8CLJ - chains A and D of the 10 polymer chains in the assembly; structure by electron microscopy, 3.20 A resolution.

# Chain A
Protein: General transcription factor 3C polypeptide 1
Organism: Homo sapiens
Reference sequence: Q12789 (TF3C1_HUMAN); residues 1-2109 here = UniProt positions 1-2109
Amino-acid sequence (2158 residues; numbered 1 to 2158; the number before each row is that of its first residue):
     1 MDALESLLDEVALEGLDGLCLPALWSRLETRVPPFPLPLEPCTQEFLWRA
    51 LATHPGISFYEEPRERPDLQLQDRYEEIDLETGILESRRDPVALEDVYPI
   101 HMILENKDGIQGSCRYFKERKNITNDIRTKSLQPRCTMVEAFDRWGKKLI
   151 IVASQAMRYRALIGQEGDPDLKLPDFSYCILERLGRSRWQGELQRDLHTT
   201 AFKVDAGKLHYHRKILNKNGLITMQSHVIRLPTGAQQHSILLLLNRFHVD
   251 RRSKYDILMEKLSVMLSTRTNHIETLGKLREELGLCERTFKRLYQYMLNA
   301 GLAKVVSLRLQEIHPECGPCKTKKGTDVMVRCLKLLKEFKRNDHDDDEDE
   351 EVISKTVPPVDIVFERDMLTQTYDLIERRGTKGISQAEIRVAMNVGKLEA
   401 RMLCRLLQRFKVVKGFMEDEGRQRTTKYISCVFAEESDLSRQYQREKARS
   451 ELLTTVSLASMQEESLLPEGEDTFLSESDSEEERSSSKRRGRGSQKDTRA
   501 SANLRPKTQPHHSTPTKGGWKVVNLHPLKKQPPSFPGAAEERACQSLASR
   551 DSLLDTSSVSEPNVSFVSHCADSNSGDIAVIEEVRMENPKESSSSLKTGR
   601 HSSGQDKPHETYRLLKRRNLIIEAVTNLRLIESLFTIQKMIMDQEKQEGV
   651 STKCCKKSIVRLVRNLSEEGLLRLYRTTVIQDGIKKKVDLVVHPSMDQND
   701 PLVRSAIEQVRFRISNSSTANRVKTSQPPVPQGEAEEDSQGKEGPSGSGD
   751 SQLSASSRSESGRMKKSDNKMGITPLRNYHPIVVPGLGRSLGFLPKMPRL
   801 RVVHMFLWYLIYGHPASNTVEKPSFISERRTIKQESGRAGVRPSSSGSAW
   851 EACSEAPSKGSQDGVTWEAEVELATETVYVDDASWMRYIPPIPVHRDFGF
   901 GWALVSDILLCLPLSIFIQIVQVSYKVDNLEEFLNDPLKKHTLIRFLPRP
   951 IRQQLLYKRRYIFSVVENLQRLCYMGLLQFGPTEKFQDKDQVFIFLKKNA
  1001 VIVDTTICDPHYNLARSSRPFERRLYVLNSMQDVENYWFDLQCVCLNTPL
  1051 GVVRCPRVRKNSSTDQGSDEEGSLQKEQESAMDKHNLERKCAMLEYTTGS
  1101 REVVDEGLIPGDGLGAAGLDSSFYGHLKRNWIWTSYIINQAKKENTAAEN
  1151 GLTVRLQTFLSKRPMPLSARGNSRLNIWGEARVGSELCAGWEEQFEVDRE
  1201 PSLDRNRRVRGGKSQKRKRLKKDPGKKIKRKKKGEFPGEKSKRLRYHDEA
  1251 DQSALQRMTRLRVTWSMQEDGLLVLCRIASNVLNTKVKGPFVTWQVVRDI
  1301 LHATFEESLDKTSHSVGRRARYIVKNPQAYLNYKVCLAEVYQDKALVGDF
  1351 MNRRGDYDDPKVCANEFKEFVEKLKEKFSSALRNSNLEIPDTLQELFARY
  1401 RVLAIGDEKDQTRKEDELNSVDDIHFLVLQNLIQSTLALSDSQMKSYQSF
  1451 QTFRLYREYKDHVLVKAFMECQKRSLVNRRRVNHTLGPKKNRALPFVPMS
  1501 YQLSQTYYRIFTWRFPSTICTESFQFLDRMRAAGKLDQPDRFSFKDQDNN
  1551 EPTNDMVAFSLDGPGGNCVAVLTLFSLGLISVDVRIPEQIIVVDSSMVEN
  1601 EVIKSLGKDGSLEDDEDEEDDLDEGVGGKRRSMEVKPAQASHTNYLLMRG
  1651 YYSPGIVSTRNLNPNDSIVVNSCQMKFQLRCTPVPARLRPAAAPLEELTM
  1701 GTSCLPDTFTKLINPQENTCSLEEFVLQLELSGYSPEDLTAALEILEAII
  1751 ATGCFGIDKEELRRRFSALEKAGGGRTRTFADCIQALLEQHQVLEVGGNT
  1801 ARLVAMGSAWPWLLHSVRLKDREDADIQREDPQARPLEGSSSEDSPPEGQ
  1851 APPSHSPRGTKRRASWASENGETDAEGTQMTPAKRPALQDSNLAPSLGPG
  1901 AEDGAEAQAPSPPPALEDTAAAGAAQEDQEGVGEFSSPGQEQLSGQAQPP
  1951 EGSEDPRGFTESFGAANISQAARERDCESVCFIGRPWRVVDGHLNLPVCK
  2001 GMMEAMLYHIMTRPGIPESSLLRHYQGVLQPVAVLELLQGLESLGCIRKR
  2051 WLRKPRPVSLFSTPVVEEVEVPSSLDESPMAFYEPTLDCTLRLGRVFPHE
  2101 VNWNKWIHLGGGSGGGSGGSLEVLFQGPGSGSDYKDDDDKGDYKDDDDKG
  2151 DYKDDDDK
Not modelled in the structure: 315-327, 338-355, 460-578, 586-609, 717-2158
Differences from the reference sequence: expression tag (2110-2158)
Curated features (UniProtKB/Swiss-Prot):
  - modified residue (Phosphoserine): Ser-667, Ser-739, Ser-1062, Ser-1068, Ser-1253, Ser-1611, Ser-1632, Ser-1653, Ser-1856, Ser-1865, Ser-1868, Ser-1896, Ser-1911, Ser-1969
  - cross-link (Glycyl lysine isopeptide (Lys-Gly)): Lys-529 (interchain with G-Cter in SUMO2), Lys-770 (interchain with G-Cter in SUMO2), Lys-833 (interchain with G-Cter in SUMO2), Lys-1142 (interchain with G-Cter in SUMO2)

# Chain D
Molecule: tDNA
Organism: Homo sapiens
Sequence (35 nucleotides; numbered 1 to 35; the number before each row is that of its first residue):
     1 AAAGGTTGTGGGTTCGAGTCCCACCAGAGTCGCTT

# Chain A / chain D interface
Pairs across the interface (27; chain A residue first):
  Gln-194(A) / DT13(D)  hydrogen bond to the phosphate
  Arg-195(A) / DT13(D)  hydrogen bond to the phosphate
  His-198(A) / DG12(D)  sugar contact
  His-198(A) / DT13(D)  salt bridge to the phosphate
  Thr-199(A) / DG12(D)  phosphate contact
  Ala-206(A) / DT14(D)  base contact
  His-210(A) / DT14(D)  salt bridge to the phosphate
  Arg-213(A) / DT14(D)  salt bridge to the phosphate
  Ile-240(A) / DT13(D)  hydrogen bond to the phosphate
  Arg-331(A) / DG4(D)  hydrogen bond to the phosphate
  Arg-331(A) / DG5(D)  salt bridge to the phosphate
  Gln-386(A) / DG18(D)  phosphate contact
  Ala-387(A) / DA17(D)  phosphate contact
  Arg-401(A) / DT19(D)  hydrogen bond to the base
  Arg-422(A) / DT14(D)  hydrogen bond to the base
  Arg-422(A) / DC15(D)  base contact
  Gln-423(A) / DC15(D)  hydrogen bond to the base
  Gln-423(A) / DG16(D)  hydrogen bond to the sugar
  Gln-423(A) / DA17(D)  sugar contact
  Thr-425(A) / DA17(D)  sugar contact
  Thr-426(A) / DG18(D)  hydrogen bond to the phosphate
  Phe-635(A) / DG8(D)  phosphate contact
  Phe-635(A) / DT9(D)  phosphate contact
  Lys-656(A) / DT9(D)  salt bridge to the phosphate
  Lys-657(A) / DG11(D)  base contact
  Lys-657(A) / DG12(D)  hydrogen bond to the base
  Lys-687(A) / DG10(D)  salt bridge to the phosphate
Other interface residues (no listed pair), chain A (27 interface residues in all): Gly-207, Gln-237, Ser-239, Tyr-294, Met-417, Arg-424, Gln-638
Other interface residues (no listed pair), chain D (15 interface residues in all): DC20

# Overview
27 residues of chain A and 15 residues of chain D are in contact; the contacts include 10 hydrogen bonds and 6
salt bridges. Among the polar pairs are Arg-401(A)/DT19(D), Arg-422(A)/DT14(D) and Gln-423(A)/DC15(D).
Here chain A is General transcription factor 3C polypeptide 1 and chain D is tDNA, both from Homo sapiens.
Entry 8CLJ (TFIIIC TauB-DNA dimer) was determined by electron microscopy (same publication as 8CLI, 8CLK and
8CLL).
